5BPD - chains A and E of the 6 polymer chains in the assembly; structure by X-ray diffraction, 2.40 A resolution.

# Chain A
Protein: TrmBL2
Source organism: Pyrococcus furiosus
UniProt: Q8U3H1 (TMBL2_PYRFU); residues 1-264 here = UniProt positions 1-264
Chain sequence (264 residues; each row starts with the number of its first residue):
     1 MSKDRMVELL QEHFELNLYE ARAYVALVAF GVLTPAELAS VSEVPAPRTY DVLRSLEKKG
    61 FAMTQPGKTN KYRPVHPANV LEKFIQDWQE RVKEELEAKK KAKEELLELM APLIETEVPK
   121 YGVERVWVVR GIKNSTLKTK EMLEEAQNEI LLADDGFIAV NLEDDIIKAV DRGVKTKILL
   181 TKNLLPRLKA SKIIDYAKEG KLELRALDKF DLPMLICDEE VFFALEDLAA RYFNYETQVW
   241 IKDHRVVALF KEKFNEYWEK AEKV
Disordered / not traced: 1
Curated features (UniProtKB/Swiss-Prot):
  - DNA-binding region: Leu33 to Arg54 (H-T-H motif)

# Chain E
Molecule: 21-nt DNA strand
Sequence (21 nucleotides; row label = number of the first residue in the row):
     1 TATATCATCG ATAGTGATAT A

# Interface between chain A and chain E
Pairs across the interface - 11 pairs, chain A then chain E:
  Gln11(A) with DG16(E), phosphate contact
  Asn17(A) with DG16(E), phosphate contact
  Leu18(A) with DG16(E), hydrogen bond to the phosphate
  Tyr19(A) with DG16(E), sugar contact; DA17(E), hydrogen bond to the phosphate
  Pro45(A) with DT18(E), base contact
  Pro47(A) with DT18(E), base contact; DA19(E), base contact
  Arg48(A) with DG16(E), base contact; DA17(E), hydrogen bond to the base; DT18(E), base contact

# Overview
7 residues of chain A and 4 residues of chain E are in contact; the contacts include 3 hydrogen bonds. Among
the polar pairs are Arg48(A)-DA17(E), Leu18(A)-DG16(E) and Tyr19(A)-DA17(E).
Chain A is TrmBL2 (Pyrococcus furiosus) and chain E is a 21-nt DNA strand; the structure, Structure of TrmBL2,
an archaeal chromatin protein, shows a novel mode of DNA binding, was determined by X-ray diffraction,
deposited together with 5BOX, 5BPI and 5BQT.
